4X8G - chain A; structure by X-ray diffraction, 3.29 A resolution.

Chain A:
Molecule: Protein-arginine deiminase type-4
From: Homo sapiens
Notes: EC 3.5.3.15
UniProtKB: Q9UM07 (PADI4_HUMAN); residue numbers follow UniProt; this construct covers 1-663
Amino-acid sequence (671 residues; numbered -7 to 663; the number before each row is that of its first residue; numbers below 1 keep their minus sign (Gly-7 is residue -7)):
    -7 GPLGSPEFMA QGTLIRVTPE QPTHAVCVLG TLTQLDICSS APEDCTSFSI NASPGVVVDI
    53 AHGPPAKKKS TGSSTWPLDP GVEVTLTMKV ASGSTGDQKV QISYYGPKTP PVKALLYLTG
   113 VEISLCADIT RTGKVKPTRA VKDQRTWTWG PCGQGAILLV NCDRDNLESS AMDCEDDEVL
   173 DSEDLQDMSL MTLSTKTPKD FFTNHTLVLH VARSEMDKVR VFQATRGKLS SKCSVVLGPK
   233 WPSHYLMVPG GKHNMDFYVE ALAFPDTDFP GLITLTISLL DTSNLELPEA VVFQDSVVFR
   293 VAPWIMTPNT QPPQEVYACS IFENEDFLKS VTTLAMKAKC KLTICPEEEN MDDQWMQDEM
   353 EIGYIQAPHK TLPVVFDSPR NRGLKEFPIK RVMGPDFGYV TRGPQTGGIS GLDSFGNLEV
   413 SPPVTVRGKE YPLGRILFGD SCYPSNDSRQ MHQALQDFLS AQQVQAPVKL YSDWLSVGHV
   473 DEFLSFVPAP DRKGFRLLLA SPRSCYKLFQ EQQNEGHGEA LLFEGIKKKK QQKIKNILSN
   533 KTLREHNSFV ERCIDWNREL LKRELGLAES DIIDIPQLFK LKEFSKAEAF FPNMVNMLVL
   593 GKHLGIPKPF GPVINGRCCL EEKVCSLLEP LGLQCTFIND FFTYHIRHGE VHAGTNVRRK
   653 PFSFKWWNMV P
Not modelled in the structure: -7 to 2, 54-65, 98-102, 131, 218-223, 312-313, 337-348, 373-381, 395-400, 639-640
Construct notes: expression tag (-7 to 0); engineered mutation Ala645 (Cys in Q9UM07)
Bound ions: Ca2+ site 1: Asn153, Asp155, Asp157, Asp165, Asp176, Asp179; Ca2+ site 2: Asp157, Asp179, Asp388; Ca2+ site 3: Asp165, Asp168, Glu170; Ca2+ site 4: Glu353, Phe407, Leu410, Glu411
Small-molecule neighbours: 3Z0 ([(3R)-3-aminopiperidin-1-yl][2-(1-ethyl-1H-pyrrolo[2,3-b]pyridin-2-yl)-7-methoxy-1-methyl-1H-benzimidazol-5-yl]methanone): Gly408, Val469, His471, Asp473, Glu474, Phe515, Glu580, Ala581, Phe582, Phe583, Pro584, Asn585, Asn588, Phe634, Val643
UniProt features mapped onto this chain:
  - active site: Asp350, His471, Asp473
  - binding site (Ca(2+)): Asn153, Asp155, Asp157, Asp165, Asp168, Glu170, Asp176, Asp179, Gln349, Glu351, Glu353, Asp369, Ser370, Asn373, Asp388, Phe407, Leu410, Glu411
  - binding site (substrate): Arg374, Arg639
  - modified residue (Citrulline): Arg205, Arg212, Arg218, Arg372, Arg374, Arg383
Reported in the primary citation:
  - binding site for 3Z0: Asp473, Asn585, Phe634, Val643
  - conformationally variable residues (order/disorder transition): Phe633 to Ala645
  - specificity-determining residues: Phe634
  - post-translational modification sites: Cys144 (proposed by the authors, not directly observed)

In short:
Bound to chain A: compound 3Z0. Asn153, Asp155, Asp157, Asp165, Asp176 and Asp179 form the Ca2+ site 1.
UniProt lists 3 active-site residues, 18 Ca2+-binding residues and substrate-binding residues Arg374 and
Arg639. From the paper: a binding site for 3Z0 at Asp473, Asn585 and Phe634 among others; the specificity
determinant Phe634.
Chain A is Protein-arginine deiminase type-4 (Homo sapiens); the structure, Crystal structure of human
peptidylarginine deiminase type4 (PAD4) in complex with GSK199, was determined by X-ray diffraction together
with 4X8C from the same study.
